PDB entry 1YLD | X-ray diffraction, 1.70 A resolution | chains A and B

[Chain A]
Molecule: Trypsin II
Organism: Rattus norvegicus
Notes: EC 3.4.21.4
Reference sequence: P00763 (TRY2_RAT); residues 16-238 here correspond to UniProt positions 24-246 (UniProt number = residue number + 8)
Amino-acid sequence (223 residues; each row starts with the number of its first residue; note: 10 numbers in that range are skipped by the numbering (no residue carries them; nothing is unmodelled there)):
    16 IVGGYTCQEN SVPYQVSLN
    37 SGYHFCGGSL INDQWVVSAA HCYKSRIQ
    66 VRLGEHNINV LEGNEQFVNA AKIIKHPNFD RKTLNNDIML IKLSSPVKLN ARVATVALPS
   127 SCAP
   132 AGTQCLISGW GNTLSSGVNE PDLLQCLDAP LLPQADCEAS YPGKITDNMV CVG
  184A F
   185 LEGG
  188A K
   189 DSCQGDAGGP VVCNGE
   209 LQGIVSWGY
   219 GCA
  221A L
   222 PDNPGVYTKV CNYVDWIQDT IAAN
Differences from the reference sequence: engineered mutation Ala-195 (Ser200 in P00763)
Disulfide bonds: Cys-22/Cys-157, Cys-42/Cys-58, Cys-128/Cys-232, Cys-136/Cys-201, Cys-168/Cys-182, Cys-191/Cys-220
Ion coordination: Ca2+: Glu-70, Asn-72, Val-75, Glu-77, Glu-80

[Chain B]
Molecule: Pancreatic trypsin inhibitor
Reference sequence: P00974 (BPT1_BOVIN); residues 1-56 here correspond to UniProt positions 36-91 (UniProt number = residue number + 35)
Amino-acid sequence (56 residues; numbered 1 to 56; the number before each row is that of its first residue):
     1 RPDFALEPPY TGPCKARIIR YFYNAPDGLA QTFVYGGCRA KRNNFKSAED AMRTAG
Differences from the reference sequence: engineered mutation Ala-5 (Cys40 in P00974), Pro-26 (Lys61 in P00974), Asp-27 (Ala62 in P00974), Ala-30 (Cys65 in P00974), Ala-51 (Cys86 in P00974), Ala-55 (Cys90 in P00974)
Modified / non-standard residues: Ala-5, Ala-30, Ala-51, Ala-55 (alpha-aminobutyric acid; ABA)
Disulfide bonds: Cys-14/Cys-38
Curated features (UniProtKB/Swiss-Prot):
  - site: Lys-15, Ala-16 (Reactive bond for trypsin)

[How chain A and chain B interact]
Pairs across the interface - 38 pairs, chain A then chain B:
  Tyr-39(A) / Arg-17(B)
  Tyr-39(A) / Ile-18(B)
  Tyr-39(A) / Ile-19(B)  hydrogen bond (side chain-backbone)
  His-40(A) / Arg-17(B)
  Phe-41(A) / Ala-16(B)
  Phe-41(A) / Arg-17(B)  hydrogen bond (backbone-backbone)
  Cys-42(A) / Ala-16(B)  hydrophobic
  His-57(A) / Cys-14(B)
  His-57(A) / Lys-15(B)
  His-57(A) / Ala-16(B)
  His-57(A) / Gly-36(B)
  Lys-60(A) / Ile-18(B)
  Arg-96(A) / Cys-38(B)
  Lys-97(A) / Arg-39(B)
  Leu-99(A) / Cys-14(B)  hydrophobic
  Leu-99(A) / Cys-38(B)  hydrophobic
  Glu-151(A) / Arg-17(B)  salt bridge
  Asp-189(A) / Lys-15(B)  salt bridge
  Ser-190(A) / Lys-15(B)  hydrogen bond
  Cys-191(A) / Lys-15(B)
  Gln-192(A) / Thr-11(B)
  Gln-192(A) / Gly-12(B)
  Gln-192(A) / Cys-14(B)  hydrogen bond (side chain-backbone)
  Gln-192(A) / Lys-15(B)
  Gln-192(A) / Ala-16(B)
  Gly-193(A) / Lys-15(B)  hydrogen bond (backbone-backbone)
  Gly-193(A) / Ala-16(B)
  Gly-193(A) / Arg-17(B)
  Asp-194(A) / Lys-15(B)  hydrogen bond (backbone-backbone)
  Ala-195(A) / Lys-15(B)  hydrogen bond (backbone-backbone)
  Ala-195(A) / Ala-16(B)
  Val-213(A) / Lys-15(B)
  Ser-214(A) / Cys-14(B)
  Ser-214(A) / Lys-15(B)  hydrogen bond (backbone-backbone)
  Trp-215(A) / Pro-13(B)
  Trp-215(A) / Lys-15(B)
  Gly-216(A) / Pro-13(B)  hydrogen bond (backbone-backbone)
  Gly-226(A) / Lys-15(B)
Other interface residues (no listed pair), chain A (24 interface residues in all): Tyr-217, Gly-219
Other interface residues (no listed pair), chain B (14 interface residues in all): Val-34, Gly-37

[Summary]
24 residues of chain A face 14 of chain B across their interface, with 9 hydrogen bonds and 2 salt bridges.
Polar contacts include Glu-151(A)/Arg-17(B), Asp-189(A)/Lys-15(B) and Tyr-39(A)/Ile-19(B). Glu-70(A),
Asn-72(A), Val-75(A), Glu-77(A) and Glu-80(A) coordinate Ca2+.
Here chain A is Trypsin II (Rattus norvegicus) and chain B is Pancreatic trypsin inhibitor. Entry 1YLD
(Trypsin/BPTI complex mutant) was determined by X-ray diffraction, deposited together with 1YKT and 1YLC.
